PDB entry 7OY3 | X-ray diffraction, 1.78 A resolution | chains A and B

# Chain A
Molecule: Depupylase
From: Acidothermus cellulolyticus
Notes: EC 3.4.-.-
Reference sequence: A0LU48 (DOP_ACIC1); numbering as in UniProt (aligned over 1-502)
Sequence (508 residues; numbered 1 to 508; the number before each row is that of its first residue):
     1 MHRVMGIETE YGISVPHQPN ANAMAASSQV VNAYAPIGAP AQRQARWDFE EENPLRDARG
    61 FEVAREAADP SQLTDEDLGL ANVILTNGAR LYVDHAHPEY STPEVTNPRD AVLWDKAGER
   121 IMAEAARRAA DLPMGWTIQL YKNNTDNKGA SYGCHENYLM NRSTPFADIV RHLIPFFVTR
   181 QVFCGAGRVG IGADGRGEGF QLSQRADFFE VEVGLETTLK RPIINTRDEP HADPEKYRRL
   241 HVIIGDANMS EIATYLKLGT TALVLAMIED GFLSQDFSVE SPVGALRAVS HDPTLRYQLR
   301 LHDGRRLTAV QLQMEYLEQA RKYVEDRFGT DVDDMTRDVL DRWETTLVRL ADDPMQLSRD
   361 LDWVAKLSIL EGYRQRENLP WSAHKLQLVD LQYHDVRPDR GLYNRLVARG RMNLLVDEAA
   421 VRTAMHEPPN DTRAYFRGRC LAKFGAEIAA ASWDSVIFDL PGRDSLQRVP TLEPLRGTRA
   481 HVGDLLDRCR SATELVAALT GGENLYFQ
Disordered / not traced: 36-43, 50-78
Construct notes: expression tag (503-508)
Ion coordination: K+: E8 (together with ADP) (shared with E71(B) of chain B); Mg2+ site 1: E8, Y92, E99 (together with ADP) (shared with E71(B) of chain B); Mg2+ site 2: E10, D94, E99 (shared with E71(B) of chain B)
Residues lining bound ligands: ADP (adenosine-5'-diphosphate): V4, M5, G6, I7, E8, W47, R90, Y92, E99, S101, T102, P103, E104, N157, Y158, L159, P230, A232, R239, H241, R433, W453, P474
What the authors report for this chain:
  - catalytic residues: D94 (proposed by the authors, not directly observed)

# Chain B
Molecule: Prokaryotic ubiquitin-like protein Pup
Reference sequence: A0LU49 (PUP_ACIC1); residues 44-71 here = UniProt positions 44-71
Sequence (28 residues; each row starts with the number of its first residue):
    44 DAILDEIDDV LEENAEEFVR SYIQKGGE
Modified positions: E71 ((2S)-2-azanyl-5-oxidanylidene-5-phosphonooxy-pentanoic acid; VHF)
Ion coordination: K+: E71 (together with ADP) (shared with E8(A) of chain A); Mg2+ site 1: E71 (together with ADP) (shared with E8(A), Y92(A), E99(A) of chain A)

# Chain A / chain B interface
Residue-residue contacts (81):
  E8(A) - E71(B)
  E10(A) - G70(B)
  E10(A) - E71(B)  hydrogen bond (side chain-backbone)
  G12(A) - Y65(B)
  G12(A) - Q67(B)
  I13(A) - Q67(B)  hydrogen bond (backbone-side chain)
  H17(A) - E60(B)  salt bridge
  Y92(A) - E71(B)
  D94(A) - E71(B)
  H95(A) - G69(B)
  H95(A) - E71(B)
  A96(A) - K68(B)
  H97(A) - Q67(B)
  H97(A) - K68(B)  hydrogen bond (side chain-backbone)
  E99(A) - E71(B)
  Q139(A) - E55(B)
  Y141(A) - F61(B)
  Y141(A) - Y65(B)  hydrophobic
  N143(A) - Y65(B)
  T145(A) - Y65(B)
  D146(A) - Y65(B)
  D146(A) - I66(B)
  D146(A) - Q67(B)  hydrogen bond (side chain-backbone)
  K148(A) - V62(B)  hydrogen bond (side chain-backbone)
  K148(A) - R63(B)
  K148(A) - Y65(B)  hydrogen bond (side chain-backbone)
  K148(A) - I66(B)
  A150(A) - Q67(B)
  S151(A) - G69(B)
  S151(A) - G70(B)  hydrogen bond (backbone-backbone)
  S151(A) - E71(B)
  Y152(A) - Y65(B)  hydrogen bond
  Y152(A) - Q67(B)
  Y152(A) - G70(B)
  Y152(A) - E71(B)
  G153(A) - E71(B)
  H155(A) - E71(B)  hydrogen bond (side chain-backbone)
  R205(A) - E71(B)  hydrogen bond (side chain-backbone)
  T217(A) - E71(B)
  T218(A) - G70(B)
  R221(A) - G70(B)  hydrogen bond (side chain-backbone)
  R221(A) - E71(B)  hydrogen bond (side chain-backbone)
  H241(A) - E71(B)
  I369(A) - L47(B)
  G372(A) - L47(B)
  Y373(A) - L47(B)  hydrogen bond (side chain-backbone)
  Y373(A) - I50(B)
  Y373(A) - D51(B)  hydrogen bond
  Y373(A) - L54(B)
  R376(A) - D44(B)  hydrogen bond (side chain-backbone)
  R376(A) - L47(B)
  R376(A) - D48(B)  salt bridge
  R376(A) - D51(B)  salt bridge
  H384(A) - E59(B)
  H384(A) - V62(B)
  K385(A) - D51(B)  salt bridge
  K385(A) - L54(B)
  Q387(A) - V62(B)
  L388(A) - L54(B)  hydrophobic
  L388(A) - E55(B)
  L388(A) - A58(B)  hydrophobic
  L388(A) - F61(B)  hydrophobic
  L388(A) - V62(B)
  L391(A) - F61(B)  hydrophobic
  L391(A) - Y65(B)  hydrophobic
  Q392(A) - V53(B)  hydrogen bond (side chain-backbone)
  Q392(A) - L54(B)
  Q392(A) - E55(B)  hydrogen bond (side chain-backbone)
  R397(A) - E55(B)  salt bridge
  D399(A) - V53(B)
  R400(A) - V53(B)  hydrogen bond (side chain-backbone)
  R400(A) - L54(B)  hydrogen bond (side chain-backbone)
  R400(A) - E55(B)
  L402(A) - I50(B)  hydrophobic
  L402(A) - V53(B)  hydrophobic
  R405(A) - E49(B)  salt bridge
  R405(A) - V53(B)
  L406(A) - I46(B)  hydrophobic
  R409(A) - I46(B)
  R409(A) - E49(B)  salt bridge
  R411(A) - I46(B)
Interface residues without a listed pair, chain A (51 interface residues in all): S14, A23, M24, R227, V389, D395
Interface residues without a listed pair, chain B (24 interface residues in all): A45

# In short
51 residues of chain A face 24 of chain B across their interface; the contacts include 19 hydrogen bonds and 7
salt bridges. Polar pairs include H17(A)-E60(B), R376(A)-D48(B) and R376(A)-D51(B). Chain A binds ADP. E8(A)
and E71(B) form the K+ site. E8(A), Y92(A), E99(A) and E71(B) coordinate Mg2+ site 1. The paper reports the
catalytic residue D94(A).
Here chain A is Depupylase (Acidothermus cellulolyticus) and chain B is Prokaryotic ubiquitin-like protein
Pup. Entry 7OY3 (Crystal structure of depupylase Dop in complex with phosphorylated Pup and ADP) was
determined by X-ray diffraction, deposited together with 7OXV, 7OXY, 7OYF and 7OYH.
